Entry 7DOI (electron microscopy, 2.60 A resolution); this record covers chains A and C of the 6 polymer chains in the assembly.

[Chain A]
Molecule: RNA-directed RNA polymerase
From: Severe acute respiratory syndrome coronavirus 2
Notes: EC 2.7.7.48
UniProtKB: P0DTD1 (R1AB_SARS2); residues 1-932 here correspond to UniProt positions 4393-5324 (UniProt number = residue number + 4392)
Amino-acid sequence (943 residues; numbered 0 to 942; the number before each row is that of its first residue; numbering starts at 0):
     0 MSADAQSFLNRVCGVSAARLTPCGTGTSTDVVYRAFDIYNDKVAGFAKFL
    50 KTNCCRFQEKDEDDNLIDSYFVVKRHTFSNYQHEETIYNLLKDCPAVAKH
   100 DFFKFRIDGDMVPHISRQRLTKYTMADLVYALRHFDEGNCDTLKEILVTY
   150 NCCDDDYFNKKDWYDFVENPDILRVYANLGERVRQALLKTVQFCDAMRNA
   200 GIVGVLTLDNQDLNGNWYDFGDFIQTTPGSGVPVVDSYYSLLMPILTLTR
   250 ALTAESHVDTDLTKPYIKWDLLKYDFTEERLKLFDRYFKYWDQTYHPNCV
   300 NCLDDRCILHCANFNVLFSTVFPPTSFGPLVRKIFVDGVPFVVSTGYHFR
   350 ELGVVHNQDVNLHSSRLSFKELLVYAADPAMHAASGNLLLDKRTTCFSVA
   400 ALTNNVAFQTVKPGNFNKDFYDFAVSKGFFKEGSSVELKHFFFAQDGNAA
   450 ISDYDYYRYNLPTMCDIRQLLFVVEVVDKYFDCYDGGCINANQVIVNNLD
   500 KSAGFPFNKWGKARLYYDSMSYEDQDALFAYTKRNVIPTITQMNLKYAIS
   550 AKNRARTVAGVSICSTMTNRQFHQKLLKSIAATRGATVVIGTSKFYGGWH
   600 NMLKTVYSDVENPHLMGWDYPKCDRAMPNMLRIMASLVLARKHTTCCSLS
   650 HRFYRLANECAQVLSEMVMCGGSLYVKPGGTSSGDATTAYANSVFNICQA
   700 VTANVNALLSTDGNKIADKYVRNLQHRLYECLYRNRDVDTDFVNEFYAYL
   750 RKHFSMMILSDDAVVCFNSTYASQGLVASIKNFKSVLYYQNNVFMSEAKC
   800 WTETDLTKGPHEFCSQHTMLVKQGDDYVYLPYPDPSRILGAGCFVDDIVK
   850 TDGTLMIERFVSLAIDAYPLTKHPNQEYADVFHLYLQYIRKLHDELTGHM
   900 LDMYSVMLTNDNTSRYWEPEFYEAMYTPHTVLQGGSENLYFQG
Unresolved in the structure: 0-3, 108-109, 896-913, 930-942
Construct notes: initiating methionine (0); expression tag (933-942)
Bound ions: Mg2+ site 1: Asn209 (together with pyrophosphate); Mg2+ site 2: Asp218 (together with pyrophosphate); Zn2+ site 1: His295, Cys301, Cys306, Cys310; Zn2+ site 2: Cys487, Cys645, Cys646; Mg2+ site 3 near Asp761 (its only coordinating residue here)
Small-molecule neighbours:
  - Penciclovir phosphate (HCU; [(2R)-4-(2-azanyl-6-oxidanylidene-3H-purin-9-yl)-2-(hydroxymethyl)butyl] dihydrogen phosphate): Lys545, Asp623, Ser682, Thr687, Asn691, Ser759, Asp760
  - pyrophosphate (POP), molecule 1: Lys50, Asn52, Cys53, Lys73, Arg116, Asn209, Tyr217, Asp218
  - pyrophosphate (POP), molecule 2: Lys551, Arg553, Tyr619, Pro620, Lys621, Cys622
Swiss-Prot annotation at these positions:
  - region: Lys545 to Arg555 (Interaction with RMP Remdesivir), Thr582 to Pro620 (RdRp Palm N-ter)
  - active site: Ser759, Asp760, Asp761
  - binding site (Mn(2+)): Asn209, Asp218
  - binding site (Zn(2+)): His295, Cys301, Cys306, Cys310, Cys487, His642, Cys645, Cys646
  - site: Gln932 (Cleavage)

[Chain C]
Molecule: Non-structural protein 7
From: Severe acute respiratory syndrome coronavirus 2
UniProtKB: P0DTD1 (R1AB_SARS2); residues 1-83 here correspond to UniProt positions 3860-3942 (UniProt number = residue number + 3859)
Amino-acid sequence (84 residues; each row starts with the number of its first residue; numbering starts at 0):
     0 MSKMSDVKCTSVVLLSVLQQLRVESSSKLWAQCVQLHNDILLAKDTTEAF
    50 EKMVSLLSVLLSMQGAVDINKLCEEMLDNRATLQ
Unresolved in the structure: 0-1, 71-83
Construct notes: initiating methionine (0)
Swiss-Prot annotation at these positions:
  - site: Gln83 (Cleavage)

[Chain A / chain C interface]
Contacting residue pairs - 30 pairs, chain A then chain C:
  Thr409(A) with Glu23(C), hydrogen bond; Trp29(C)
  Val410(A) with Trp29(C)
  Lys411(A) with Gln18(C)
  Pro412(A) with Leu14(C), hydrophobic; Ser15(C)
  Gly413(A) with Val11(C)
  Phe415(A) with Cys8(C), hydrophobic; Val12(C), hydrophobic
  Tyr420(A) with Ser4(C); Asp5(C), hydrogen bond (side chain-backbone)
  Phe429(A) with Lys2(C)
  Lys430(A) with Lys2(C)
  Glu431(A) with Lys2(C)
  Leu437(A) with Lys7(C)
  Phe440(A) with Lys7(C); Leu40(C)
  Phe441(A) with His36(C)
  Phe442(A) with Asn37(C); Leu40(C), hydrophobic
  Ala443(A) with Leu14(C), hydrophobic; Val33(C); Asn37(C)
  Gln444(A) with Trp29(C); Val33(C)
  Asp445(A) with Trp29(C); Ala30(C); Val33(C)
  Asn552(A) with Leu41(C)
  Phe843(A) with Cys8(C), hydrophobic
Also at the interface, not in a pair above, chain A (20 interface residues in all): Ala550

[Overview]
20 residues of chain A and 18 residues of chain C are in contact; the contacts include 2 hydrogen bonds. Polar
contacts include Thr409(A)-Glu23(C) and Tyr420(A)-Asp5(C). Ligands of chain A: pyrophosphate and Penciclovir
phosphate.
Chain A is RNA-directed RNA polymerase and chain C is Non-structural protein 7, both from Severe acute
respiratory syndrome coronavirus 2; the structure, Structure of COVID-19 RNA-dependent RNA polymerase bound to
penciclovir, was determined by electron microscopy.
